PDB entry 2CK3 | X-ray diffraction, 1.95 A resolution | chains A and E of the 9 polymer chains in the assembly

[Chain A]
Protein: ATP synthase subunit alpha, mitochondrial
Source organism: Bos taurus
Notes: EC 3.6.3.14
UniProtKB: P19483 (ATPA_BOVIN); residues 1-510 here correspond to UniProt positions 44-553 (UniProt number = residue number + 43)
Chain sequence (510 residues; numbered 1 to 510; the number before each row is that of its first residue):
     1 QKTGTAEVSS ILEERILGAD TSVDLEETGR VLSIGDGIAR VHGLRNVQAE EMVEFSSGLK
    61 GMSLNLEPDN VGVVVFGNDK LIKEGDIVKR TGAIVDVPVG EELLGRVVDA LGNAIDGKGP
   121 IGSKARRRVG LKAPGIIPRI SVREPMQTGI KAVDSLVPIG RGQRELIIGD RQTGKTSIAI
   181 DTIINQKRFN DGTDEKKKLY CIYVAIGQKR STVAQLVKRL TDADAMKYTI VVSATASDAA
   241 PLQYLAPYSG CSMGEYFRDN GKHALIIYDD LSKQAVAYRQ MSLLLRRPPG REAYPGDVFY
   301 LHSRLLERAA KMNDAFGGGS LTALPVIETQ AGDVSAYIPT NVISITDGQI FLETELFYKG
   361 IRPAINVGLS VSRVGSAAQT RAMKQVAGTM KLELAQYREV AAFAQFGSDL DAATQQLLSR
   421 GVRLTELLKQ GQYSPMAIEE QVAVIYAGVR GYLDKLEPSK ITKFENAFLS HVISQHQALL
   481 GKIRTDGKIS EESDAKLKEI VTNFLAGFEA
Not modelled in the structure: 1-23
Differences from the reference sequence: cloning artifact (481)
Bound ions: Mg2+: Thr176 (together with AMP-PNP)
Small-molecule neighbours: AMP-PNP (ANP; phosphoaminophosphonic acid-adenylate ester): Asp170, Arg171, Gln172, Thr173, Gly174, Lys175, Thr176, Ser177, Glu328, Phe357, Arg362, Pro363, Gln430, Gly431, Gln432, Tyr433
UniProt features mapped onto this chain:
  - binding site (ATP): Gln172, Gly174, Lys175, Thr176, Ser177, Gln430, Gln432
  - binding site (Mg(2+)): Thr176, Asp269
  - site: Ser370 (Required for activity)
  - modified residue: Gln1 (Pyrrolidone carboxylic acid), Ser10 (Phosphoserine), Ser22 (Phosphoserine), Ser33 (Phosphoserine), Ser63 (Phosphoserine), Lys80 (N6-acetyllysine), Lys83 (N6-acetyllysine), Lys89 (N6-acetyllysine), Thr91 (Phosphothreonine), Lys118 (N6-acetyllysine), Ser123 (Phosphoserine), Lys124 (N6-acetyllysine), Ser141 (Phosphoserine), Arg161 (Omega-N-methylarginine), Lys187 (N6-acetyllysine), Lys196 (N6-acetyllysine), Lys197 (N6-acetyllysine), Lys218 (N6-acetyllysine), Lys262 (N6-acetyllysine), Lys384 (N6-acetyllysine) and 6 more in UniProt
  - glycosylation: Ser33 (O-linked (GlcNAc) serine)

[Chain E]
Protein: ATP synthase subunit beta, mitochondrial
Source organism: Bos taurus
Notes: EC 3.6.1.34, 3.6.3.14
UniProtKB: P00829 (ATPB_BOVIN); residues -3 to 478 here correspond to UniProt positions 47-528 (UniProt number = residue number + 50)
Chain sequence (482 residues; row label = number of the first residue in the row; numbers below 1 keep their minus sign (Ala-3 is residue -3)):
    -3 AAQASPSPKA GATTGRIVAV IGAVVDVQFD EGLPPILNAL EVQGRETRLV LEVAQHLGES
    57 TVRTIAMDGT EGLVRGQKVL DSGAPIRIPV GPETLGRIMN VIGEPIDERG PIKTKQFAAI
   117 HAEAPEFVEM SVEQEILVTG IKVVDLLAPY AKGGKIGLFG GAGVGKTVLI MELINNVAKA
   177 HGGYSVFAGV GERTREGNDL YHEMIESGVI NLKDATSKVA LVYGQMNEPP GARARVALTG
   237 LTVAEYFRDQ EGQDVLLFID NIFRFTQAGS EVSALLGRIP SAVGYQPTLA TDMGTMQERI
   297 TTTKKGSITS VQAIYVPADD LTDPAPATTF AHLDATTVLS RAIAELGIYP AVDPLDSTSR
   357 IMDPNIVGSE HYDVARGVQK ILQDYKSLQD IIAILGMDEL SEEDKLTVSR ARKIQRFLSQ
   417 PFQVAEVFTG HLGKLVPLKE TIKGFQQILA GEYDHLPEQA FYMVGPIEEA VAKADKLAEE
   477 HS
Not modelled in the structure: -3 to 8, 388-395, 475-478
UniProt features mapped onto this chain:
  - binding site (ADP): Gly159, Val160, Gly161, Lys162, Thr163, Val164
  - binding site (ATP): Gly159, Gly161, Lys162, Thr163, Val164, Arg189
  - binding site (phosphate): Gly159, Val160, Gly161, Lys162, Thr163
  - binding site (Mg(2+)): Thr163, Glu188
  - modified residue: Lys74 (N6-acetyllysine), Lys111 (N6-acetyllysine), Lys148 (N6-acetyllysine), Lys209 (N6-acetyllysine), Lys214 (N6-acetyllysine), Thr262 (Phosphothreonine), Ser365 (Phosphoserine), Lys376 (N6-acetyllysine), Ser383 (Phosphoserine), Lys430 (N6-acetyllysine), Lys435 (N6-acetyllysine), Lys472 (N6-acetyllysine)
  - glycosylation: Ser56 (O-linked (GlcNAc) serine)

[Chain A / chain E interface]
Pairs across the interface (83; chain A residue first):
  Gly43(A) - Arg71(E)  hydrogen bond (backbone-side chain)
  Leu44(A) - Arg71(E)  hydrogen bond (backbone-side chain)
  Arg45(A) - Val70(E)
  Arg45(A) - Arg71(E)
  Asn46(A) - Val70(E)
  Val47(A) - Leu69(E)
  Val47(A) - Val70(E)
  Val47(A) - Arg71(E)
  Gln48(A) - Gly68(E)
  Gln48(A) - Leu69(E)
  Gln48(A) - Val70(E)
  Ala49(A) - Val16(E)  hydrophobic
  Ala49(A) - Thr66(E)
  Ala49(A) - Glu67(E)
  Ala49(A) - Gly68(E)  hydrogen bond (backbone-backbone)
  Ala49(A) - Leu69(E)  hydrogen bond (backbone-backbone)
  Glu50(A) - Glu67(E)
  Leu64(A) - Val16(E)
  Asn65(A) - Val16(E)
  Asn65(A) - Ile17(E)
  Leu66(A) - Ala15(E)
  Leu66(A) - Val16(E)  hydrogen bond (backbone-backbone)
  Leu66(A) - Leu69(E)
  Leu66(A) - Arg71(E)
  Glu67(A) - Val14(E)
  Glu67(A) - Ile17(E)
  Glu67(A) - Arg71(E)  hydrogen bond (backbone-side chain)
  Pro68(A) - Val14(E)
  Asn70(A) - Arg71(E)
  Val71(A) - Arg71(E)
  Lys132(A) - Arg41(E)
  Lys132(A) - Asp64(E)  salt bridge
  Ala133(A) - Asn223(E)
  Pro134(A) - Thr190(E)
  Gly135(A) - Thr190(E)
  Ile136(A) - Thr190(E)
  Ile136(A) - Gly193(E)
  Ile136(A) - Asn194(E)
  Ile136(A) - Tyr219(E)  hydrophobic
  Ile136(A) - Gln221(E)
  Ile137(A) - Ile102(E)
  Ile137(A) - Asp103(E)
  Ile137(A) - Glu104(E)
  Arg139(A) - Thr190(E)
  Arg139(A) - Asn194(E)
  Ser141(A) - Asp195(E)  hydrogen bond
  Val142(A) - Arg191(E)
  Arg164(A) - Arg189(E)
  Arg287(A) - Ile17(E)
  Arg287(A) - Gly18(E)
  Pro288(A) - Ala270(E)
  Pro288(A) - Gly273(E)
  Gly296(A) - Glu267(E)
  Gly296(A) - Ala270(E)
  Gly296(A) - Leu271(E)
  Asp297(A) - Leu271(E)
  Phe299(A) - Met222(E)
  Phe299(A) - Arg229(E)
  Phe299(A) - Gln263(E)
  Phe299(A) - Glu267(E)
  Tyr300(A) - Gly65(E)
  Tyr300(A) - Asn223(E)
  Tyr300(A) - Glu224(E)
  Tyr300(A) - Pro225(E)
  Ser303(A) - Met222(E)  hydrogen bond (side chain-backbone)
  Ser303(A) - Asn223(E)
  Arg304(A) - Asn223(E)
  Glu307(A) - Arg189(E)
  Glu307(A) - Thr190(E)  hydrogen bond (side chain-backbone)
  Glu307(A) - Met222(E)
  Glu307(A) - Asn223(E)
  Ser335(A) - Ala314(E)
  Ser344(A) - Arg189(E)  hydrogen bond (backbone-side chain)
  Ser344(A) - Met222(E)
  Ile345(A) - Arg189(E)
  Ile345(A) - Met222(E)  hydrophobic
  Thr346(A) - Arg189(E)  hydrogen bond (backbone-side chain)
  Asp347(A) - Arg191(E)  salt bridge
  Arg373(A) - Ala158(E)
  Arg373(A) - Arg189(E)
  Arg373(A) - Glu192(E)  salt bridge
  Val374(A) - Arg191(E)
  Leu392(A) - Glu341(E)
Other interface residues (no listed pair), chain A (47 interface residues in all): Ile140, Pro289, Gly290, Arg291, Ala395
Other interface residues (no listed pair), chain E (46 interface residues in all): Thr43, Ile94, Glu188, Tyr197, Pro226, Pro276, Val279

[In short]
The interface between chain A and chain E involves 47 residues on one side and 46 on the other; the contacts
include 11 hydrogen bonds and 3 salt bridges. Among the polar pairs are Lys132(A)-Asp64(E),
Asp347(A)-Arg191(E) and Arg373(A)-Glu192(E). Chain A binds AMP-PNP.
Chain A is ATP synthase subunit alpha, mitochondrial and chain E is ATP synthase subunit beta, mitochondrial,
both from Bos taurus; the structure, Azide inhibited bovine F1-ATPase, was determined by X-ray diffraction.
